8T0V - chains B and C of the 4 polymer chains in the assembly; structure by electron microscopy, 3.00 A resolution.

Chain B:
Protein: D-lysine 5,6-aminomutase alpha subunit
From: Caldanaerobacter subterraneus subsp. tengcongensis
Reference sequence: Q8RBT3 (Q8RBT3_CALS4); residues 1-520 here = UniProt positions 1-520
Amino-acid sequence (520 residues; row label = number of the first residue in the row):
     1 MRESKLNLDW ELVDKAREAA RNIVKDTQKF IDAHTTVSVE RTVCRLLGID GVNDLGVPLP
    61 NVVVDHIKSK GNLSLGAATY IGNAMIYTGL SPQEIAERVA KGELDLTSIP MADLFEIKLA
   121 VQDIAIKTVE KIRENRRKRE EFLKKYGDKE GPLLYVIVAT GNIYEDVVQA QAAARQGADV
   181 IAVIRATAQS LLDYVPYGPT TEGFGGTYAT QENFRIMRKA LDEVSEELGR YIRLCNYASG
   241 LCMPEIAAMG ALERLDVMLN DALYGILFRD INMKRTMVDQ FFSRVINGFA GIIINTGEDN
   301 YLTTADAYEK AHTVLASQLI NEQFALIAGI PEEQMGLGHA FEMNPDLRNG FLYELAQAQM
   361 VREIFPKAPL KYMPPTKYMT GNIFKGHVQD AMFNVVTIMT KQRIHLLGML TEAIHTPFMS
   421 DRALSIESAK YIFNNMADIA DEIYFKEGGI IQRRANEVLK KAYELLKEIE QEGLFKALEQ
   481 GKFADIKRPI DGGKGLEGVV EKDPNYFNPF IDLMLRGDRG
Ligand contacts:
  - 5'-deoxyadenosine (5AD): Tyr155, Ile157, Ile184, Tyr237, Leu259, Asp299, Lys371, Met373, Pro374, Pro375, Thr376, Leu406, Glu412
  - cobalamin (B12): Ile184, Arg185, Thr187, Gly205, Phe268, Arg269, Asn300, Thr303, Thr304, Thr376, Lys377, Met379, Thr411, Glu412, Ala413, Ile414, His415, Thr416
  - X6I (S-{2-[(E)-({3-hydroxy-2-methyl-5-[(phosphonooxy)methyl]pyridin-4-yl}methylidene)amino]ethyl}-L-cysteine): Ile184, Arg185, Ser190, Tyr237, Ser239, Leu259, Asp261, Tyr264, Arg269, Gly297, Asn300, Thr376, Glu412

Chain C:
Protein: D-lysine 5,6-aminomutase beta subunit
From: Caldanaerobacter subterraneus subsp. tengcongensis
Reference sequence: Q8RBT2 (Q8RBT2_CALS4); residue numbers follow UniProt; this construct covers 11-269
Amino-acid sequence (259 residues; numbered 11 to 269; the number before each row is that of its first residue):
    11 KQYDTTLDLT RVKPYGDTMN DGKVQLSFTL PVPDGAKAVE AAKQLAKKMG LENPMVVYHA
    71 PLDKNFTFFI IYGSLIHTVD YTSIQVQELE IKAMSMEETN EYIKKHIGRK VVVVGATTGT
   131 DAHTVGLDAI MNMKGYAGHY GLERYEMIEA YNLGSQVPNE EFVKKAIEVG ADALLVSQTV
   191 TQKDAHIKNL THLVELLEAE GIRDKVLLIC GGPRITHELA KELGYDAGFG PGTFADHVAT
   251 FIVTEMVKRK IPGLKGYKK
Disordered / not traced: 95-269

Interface between chain B and chain C:
Pairs across the interface (17; chain B residue first):
  Glu165(B) with Tyr25(C), hydrogen bond
  Gln169(B) with Asp27(C)
  Gly381(B) with Val67(C); Tyr68(C); Ile80(C)
  Asn382(B) with Tyr68(C)
  Phe384(B) with Ile80(C), hydrophobic
  Thr411(B) with Tyr82(C)
  Ile414(B) with Val67(C), hydrophobic; Tyr82(C), hydrophobic
  His415(B) with Tyr82(C)
  Thr416(B) with Asp27(C)
  Pro417(B) with Asp27(C)
  Phe418(B) with Gly26(C); Asp27(C); Lys33(C)
  Met419(B) with Gly26(C)
Also at the interface, not in a pair above, chain B (15 interface residues in all): Thr160, Ile383, Arg422
Also at the interface, not in a pair above, chain C (11 interface residues in all): Gln35, Ser37, Phe78

In short:
Chain B and chain C form an interface of 15 and 11 residues respectively; the contacts include 1 hydrogen
bond. The hydrogen-bonded pair is Glu165(B)-Tyr25(C). Chain B binds 5'-deoxyadenosine, compound X6I and
cobalamin.
Chain B is D-lysine 5,6-aminomutase alpha subunit and chain C is D-lysine 5,6-aminomutase beta subunit, both
from Caldanaerobacter subterraneus subsp. tengcongensis; the structure, Closed state of lysine 5,6-aminomutase
from Thermoanaerobacter tengcongensis, was determined by electron microscopy.
